1ZAV - chains U and X of the 7 polymer chains in the assembly; structure by X-ray diffraction, 1.90 A resolution.

# Chain U (and X)
Molecule: 50S ribosomal protein L7/L12
Organism: Thermotoga maritima
Notes: fragment: N-terminal domain; chain X of this document is another copy of the same molecule, construct and numbering; everything in this record applies to it too
UniProt: P29396 (RL7_THEMA); residues 1-30 here = UniProt positions 1-30
Chain sequence (30 residues; each row starts with the number of its first residue):
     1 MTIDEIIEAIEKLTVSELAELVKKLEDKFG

# Chain U / chain X interface
Contacting residue pairs - 15 pairs, chain U then chain X:
  Ile-10(U) with Val-15(X)
  Glu-11(U) with Thr-14(X); Val-15(X), hydrogen bond (backbone-backbone); Ser-16(X), hydrogen bond (backbone-backbone)
  Leu-13(U) with Thr-14(X); Val-15(X), hydrogen bond (backbone-backbone)
  Thr-14(U) with Glu-11(X); Leu-13(X); Val-15(X)
  Val-15(U) with Ile-10(X); Glu-11(X), hydrogen bond (backbone-backbone); Leu-13(X), hydrogen bond (backbone-backbone); Leu-18(X), hydrophobic
  Ser-16(U) with Glu-11(X), hydrogen bond (backbone-backbone)
  Leu-18(U) with Val-15(X), hydrophobic
Interface residues without a listed pair, chain U (8 interface residues in all): Lys-12
Interface residues without a listed pair, chain X (8 interface residues in all): Lys-12
Interface features reported in the paper:
  - interface residues, chain U: Val-15(U)
  - interface residues, chain X: Leu-13(X)

# Summary
Chain U and chain X each contribute 8 residues to their interface; the contacts include 6 hydrogen bonds.
Backbone hydrogen bonds pair Glu-11(U)/Val-15(X), Glu-11(U)/Ser-16(X) and Leu-13(U)/Val-15(X). From the paper:
interface residues Val-15(U) and Leu-13(X).
Both chains are 50S ribosomal protein L7/L12 (Thermotoga maritima). Entry 1ZAV (Ribosomal Protein L10-L12(NTD)
Complex, Space Group P21) was determined by X-ray diffraction, deposited together with 1ZAW and 1ZAX.
